Entry 8RMK (electron microscopy, 3.07 A resolution); this record covers chains D and N of the 22 polymer chains in the assembly.

# Chain D
Molecule: Calcium homeostasis modulator protein 2
Organism: Homo sapiens
UniProt: Q9HA72 (CAHM2_HUMAN); residues 2-323 here = UniProt positions 2-323
Chain sequence (331 residues; each row starts with the number of its first residue; numbering starts at 0):
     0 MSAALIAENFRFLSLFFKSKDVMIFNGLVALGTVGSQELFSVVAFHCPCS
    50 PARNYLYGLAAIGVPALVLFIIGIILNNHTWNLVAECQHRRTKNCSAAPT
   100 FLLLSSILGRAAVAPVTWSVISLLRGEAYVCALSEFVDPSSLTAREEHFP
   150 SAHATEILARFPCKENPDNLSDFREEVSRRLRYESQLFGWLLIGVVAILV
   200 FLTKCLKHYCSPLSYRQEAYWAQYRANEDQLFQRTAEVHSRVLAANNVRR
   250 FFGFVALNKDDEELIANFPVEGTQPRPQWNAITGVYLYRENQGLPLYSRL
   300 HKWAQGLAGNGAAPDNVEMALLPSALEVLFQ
Unresolved in the structure: 0-38, 309-313, 330
Sequence notes: initiating methionine (0); expression tag (1, 324-330)
Disulfide bonds: Cys46-Cys130, Cys48-Cys162
Ligand contacts: diundecyl phosphatidyl choline (PLC): Ser104, Ser105, Gly108, Ala111, Val112, Val115, Thr116, Leu191, Val195, Leu198, Val199, Thr202, Lys206
UniProt features mapped onto this chain:
  - region: Leu14 to Phe39 (Central pore), Glu145 to His152 (Hemichannel docking), Tyr214 to Phe251 (Intersubunit interaction)
  - site: Asn168 (Not N-glycosylated)
  - mutagenesis: Arg10 (R10A: Markedly reduces the inhibition by ruthenium red at negative membrane potentials. Does not affect Ca(2+)-dependent inactivation of the channel), Glu37 (E37R: Reduces the inhibition by ruthenium red), Ala143 to Glu146 (Prevents gap junction formation), His238 (H238A: Decreases intrasubunit interactions), Phe251 (F251A: Decreases intrasubunit interactions)

# Chain N
Molecule: Synthetic nanobody SbC2
Organism: synthetic construct
Notes: antibody fragment or engineered binder
Chain sequence (154 residues; numbered -2 to 151; the number before each row is that of its first residue; numbers below 1 keep their minus sign (Ser-2 is residue -2)):
    -2 SSSQVQLVESGGGSVQAGGSLRLSCAASGNIRNISYLGWFRQAPGKEREG
    48 VAALWTTQGQTYYADSVKGRFTVSLDNAKNTVYLQMNSLKPEDTALYYCA
    98 AATSGQYNPLRGYHYNEYWGQGTQVTVSAGRAGEQKLISEEDLNSAVDHH
   148 HHHH
Unresolved in the structure: -2 to 0, 126-151
Disulfide bonds: Cys22-Cys96

# Chain D / chain N interface
Pairs across the interface (31):
  Asp314(D) - Asn113(N)
  Asp314(D) - Glu114(N)  hydrogen bond (backbone-backbone)
  Asp314(D) - Tyr115(N)
  Asn315(D) - Tyr112(N)  hydrogen bond (side chain-backbone)
  Asn315(D) - Asn113(N)  hydrogen bond
  Val316(D) - His111(N)
  Val316(D) - Tyr112(N)  hydrogen bond (backbone-backbone)
  Glu317(D) - Tyr110(N)
  Met318(D) - Arg108(N)
  Met318(D) - Tyr110(N)  hydrogen bond (backbone-backbone)
  Ala319(D) - Tyr110(N)  hydrogen bond (backbone-backbone)
  Leu320(D) - Tyr110(N)
  Leu321(D) - Tyr112(N)
  Pro322(D) - Tyr112(N)
  Ser323(D) - Ala99(N)
  Ser323(D) - Tyr112(N)  hydrogen bond (backbone-side chain)
  Ser323(D) - Glu114(N)  hydrogen bond
  Ala324(D) - Phe37(N)  hydrophobic
  Leu325(D) - Tyr33(N)
  Leu325(D) - Gly35(N)
  Leu325(D) - Phe37(N)  hydrophobic
  Leu325(D) - Ala50(N)  hydrophobic
  Leu325(D) - Ala97(N)
  Glu326(D) - Tyr33(N)  hydrogen bond
  Glu326(D) - Ser101(N)
  Leu328(D) - Phe37(N)  hydrophobic
  Leu328(D) - Gly47(N)
  Leu328(D) - Tyr59(N)
  Phe329(D) - Trp52(N)
  Phe329(D) - Thr58(N)
  Phe329(D) - Tyr59(N)  hydrophobic
Also at the interface, not in a pair above, chain N (24 interface residues in all): Gln1, Leu34, Arg45, Gln57, Ala98, Gly109

# In short
Chain D and chain N form an interface of 15 and 24 residues respectively; the contacts include 9 hydrogen
bonds. Among the polar pairs are Asn315(D)-Tyr112(N), Asn315(D)-Asn113(N) and Ser323(D)-Tyr112(N). Chain D
binds diundecyl phosphatidyl choline. From UniProt: 8 mutagenesis sites on chain D.
Here chain D is Calcium homeostasis modulator protein 2 (Homo sapiens) and chain N is Synthetic nanobody SbC2
(synthetic construct). Entry 8RMK (Cryo-EM structure of human CALHM2 in complex with synthetic nanobody SbC2)
was determined by electron microscopy (same publication as 8RML, 8RMM and 8RMN).
